7UDJ - chains G and H; structure by X-ray diffraction, 2.70 A resolution.

== Chain G ==
Molecule: 4xPAW peptide
Chain sequence (12 residues; row label = number of the first residue in the row):
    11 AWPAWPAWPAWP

== Chain H ==
Molecule: De novo designed helical repeat protein RPB_PEW3_R4
From: synthetic construct
Chain sequence (192 residues; row label = number of the first residue in the row):
     6 KKEAEEVAAHVEQIAFIAKEQGNEEVAKLAKRLAETIKRLNEGTEEEVKR
    56 LLEAAEVAAHVLQIAFIAHEQGNEEVAKLALELAESILRLIEGTEEEVKR
   106 LLEAAEVAAHVLQIAFIAHEQGNEEVAKLALELAESILRLIEGTEEEVKE
   156 LLERAEEAAHVLQHAFIATEQGNEEDAKEALRKAEEILRRNA

== Interface between chain G and chain H ==
Residue-residue contacts - 22 pairs, chain G then chain H:
  Trp-12(G) with His-165(H)
  Pro-13(G) with Ile-172(H), hydrophobic
  Ala-14(G) with Gln-168(H), hydrogen bond (backbone-side chain)
  Trp-15(G) with His-115(H); His-165(H); Gln-168(H)
  Pro-16(G) with Ile-119(H), hydrophobic; Gln-168(H)
  Ala-17(G) with Gln-118(H), hydrogen bond (backbone-side chain)
  Trp-18(G) with His-65(H); His-115(H); Gln-118(H)
  Pro-19(G) with Gln-68(H); Gln-118(H)
  Trp-21(G) with His-15(H); Glu-61(H); His-65(H); Gln-68(H)
  Pro-22(G) with Gln-18(H); Ile-19(H); Ile-22(H), hydrophobic; Gln-68(H)
Other interface residues (no listed pair), chain G (11 interface residues in all): Ala-20
Other interface residues (no listed pair), chain H (20 interface residues in all): Ile-69, Ile-72, Glu-111, Val-112, Ala-114, Ala-164, Phe-171

== Overview ==
11 residues of chain G face 20 of chain H across their interface, with 2 hydrogen bonds. Polar contacts
include Ala-14(G)/Gln-168(H) and Ala-17(G)/Gln-118(H).
Chain G is 4xPAW peptide and chain H is De novo designed helical repeat protein RPB_PEW3_R4 (synthetic
construct); the structure, Crystal structure of designed helical repeat protein RPB_PEW3_R4 bound to PAWx4
peptide, was determined by X-ray diffraction, deposited together with 7UDK, 7UDL and 7UE2.
